PDB entry 4ATU | electron microscopy, 8.30 A resolution (very low resolution: no residue pairs are listed; an interface is given only as per-side residue counts) | chains D and H of the 9 polymer chains in the assembly

== Chain D (and H) ==
Protein: Tubulin alpha-1D chain
From: Bos taurus
Notes: EC 3.6.5.6; chain H of this document is another copy of the same molecule, construct and numbering; everything in this record applies to it too
UniProt: Q2HJ86 (TBA1D_BOVIN); numbering as in UniProt (aligned over 1-452)
Sequence (452 residues; each row starts with the number of its first residue):
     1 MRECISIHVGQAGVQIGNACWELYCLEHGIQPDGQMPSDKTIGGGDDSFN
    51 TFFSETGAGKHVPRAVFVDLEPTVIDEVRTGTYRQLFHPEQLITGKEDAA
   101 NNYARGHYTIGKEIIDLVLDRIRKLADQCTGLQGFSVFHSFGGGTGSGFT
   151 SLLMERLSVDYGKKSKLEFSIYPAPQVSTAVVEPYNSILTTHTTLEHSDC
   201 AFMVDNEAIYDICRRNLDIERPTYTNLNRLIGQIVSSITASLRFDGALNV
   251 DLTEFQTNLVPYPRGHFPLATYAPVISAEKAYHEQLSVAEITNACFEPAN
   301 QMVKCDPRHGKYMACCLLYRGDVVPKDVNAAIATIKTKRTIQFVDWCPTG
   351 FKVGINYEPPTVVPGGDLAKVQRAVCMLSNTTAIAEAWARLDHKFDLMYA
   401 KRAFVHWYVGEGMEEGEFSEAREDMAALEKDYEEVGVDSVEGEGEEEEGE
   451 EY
Not modelled in the structure: 1, 38-46, 440-452
Sequence notes: conflict I7 (Val in Q2HJ86), I114 (Leu in Q2HJ86), S136 (Leu in Q2HJ86), V137 (Ile in Q2HJ86), G265 (Ile in Q2HJ86), E358 (Gln in Q2HJ86), V437 (Met in Q2HJ86), E450 (Asp in Q2HJ86)
Small-molecule neighbours: GTP (guanosine-5'-triphosphate): G10, Q11, A12, Q15, I16, D69, E71, A99, A100, N101, S140, G142, G143, G144, T145, G146, I171, T179, E183, N206, Y224, L227, N228
Swiss-Prot annotation at these positions:
  - motif: M1 to C4 (MREC motif)
  - active site: E254
  - binding site (GTP): Q11, E71, S140, G144, T145, T179, N206, N228
  - binding site (Mg(2+)): E71
  - site: Y452 (Involved in polymerization)
  - modified residue: K40 (N6-acetyllysine), Y282 (3'-nitrotyrosine), S439 (Phosphoserine), E446 (5-glutamyl polyglutamate), Y452 (3'-nitrotyrosine)

== How chain D and chain H interact ==
At this resolution (8 A) residue pairs are not listed: 7 residues of chain D and 4 of chain H lie at the interface.

== Overview ==
Chain D and chain H form an interface of 7 and 4 residues respectively. Ligands of chain D: GTP. From UniProt:
active-site residue E254(D), 8 GTP-binding residues and Mg2+-binding residue E71(D) on chain D.
Chain D and chain H are both Tubulin alpha-1D chain (Bos taurus); the structure, Human doublecortin N-DC
repeat plus linker, and tubulin (2XRP) docked into an 8A cryo-EM map of ..., was determined by electron
microscopy together with 4ATX from the same study.
